7RT3 - chain A; structure by X-ray diffraction, 1.56 A resolution.

== Chain A ==
Protein: Isoform 2B of GTPase KRas
Organism: Homo sapiens
Notes: EC 3.6.5.2
UniProtKB: P01116-2 (RASK-2_HUMAN); residue numbers follow UniProt; this construct covers 1-169
Chain sequence (170 residues; each row starts with the number of its first residue; numbering starts at 0):
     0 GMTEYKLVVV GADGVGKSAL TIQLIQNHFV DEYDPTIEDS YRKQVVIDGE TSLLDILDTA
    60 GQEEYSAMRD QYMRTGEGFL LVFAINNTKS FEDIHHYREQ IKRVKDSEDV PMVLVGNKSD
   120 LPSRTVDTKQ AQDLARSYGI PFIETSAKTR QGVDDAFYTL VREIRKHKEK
Disordered / not traced: 0-1
Construct notes: expression tag (0); engineered mutation D12 (Gly in P01116-2); conflict S51 (Cys in P01116-2), L80 (Cys in P01116-2), S118 (Cys in P01116-2)
Bound ions: Mg2+: S17 (together with GDP)
Residues lining bound ligands:
  - 7NZ (4-(4-[(1R,5S)-3,8-diazabicyclo[3.2.1]octan-3-yl]-8-fluoro-2-{[(2S,4S,7aR)-2-fluorotetrahydro-1H-pyrrolizin-7a(5H)-yl]methoxy}pyrido[4,3-d]pyrimidin-7-yl)naphthalen-2-ol): G10, A11, D12, A59, G60, Q61, E62, E63, Y64, S65, R68, D69, M72, K88, D92, H95, Y96, Q99, I100, R102, V103
  - GDP (guanosine-5'-diphosphate): A11, D12, G13, V14, G15, K16, S17, A18, F28, V29, D30, E31, Y32, N116, K117, D119, L120, S145, A146, K147

== Overview ==
Chain A binds GDP and compound 7NZ.
Chain A is Isoform 2B of GTPase KRas (Homo sapiens); the structure, Crystal Structure of KRAS G12D with
compound 24
(4-(4-[(1R,5S)-3,8-diazabicyclo[3.2.1]octan-3-yl]-8-fluoro-2-{[(2S,4S,7aR)-2-fluorotetrahydro-1H-pyrrolizin-7a(5H)-yl]methoxy}pyrido[4,3-d]pyrimidin-7-yl)naphthalen-2-ol)
bound, was determined by X-ray diffraction together with 7RPZ, 7RT1, 7RT2, 7RT4 and 7RT5 from the same study.
